Entry 4R00 (X-ray diffraction, 2.80 A resolution); this record covers chains S and T of the 28 polymer chains in the assembly.

== Chain S ==
Name: Proteasome subunit alpha type-6
From: Saccharomyces cerevisiae
Notes: EC 3.4.25.1
UniProt: P40302 (PSA6_YEAST); residues 0-233 here correspond to UniProt positions 1-234 (UniProt number = residue number + 1)
Chain sequence (234 residues; each row starts with the number of its first residue; numbering starts at 0):
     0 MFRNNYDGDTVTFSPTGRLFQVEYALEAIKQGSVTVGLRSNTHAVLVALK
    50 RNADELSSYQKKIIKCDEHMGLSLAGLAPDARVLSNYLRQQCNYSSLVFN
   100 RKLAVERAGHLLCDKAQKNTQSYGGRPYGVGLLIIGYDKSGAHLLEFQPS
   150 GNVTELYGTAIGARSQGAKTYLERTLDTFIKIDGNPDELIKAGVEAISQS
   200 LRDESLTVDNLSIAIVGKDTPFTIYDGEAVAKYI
Not modelled in the structure: 0-2
Swiss-Prot annotation at these positions:
  - modified residue: Ser13 (Phosphoserine)
  - cross-link: Lys190 (Glycyl lysine isopeptide (Lys-Gly) (interchain with G-Cter in ubiquitin))

== Chain T ==
Name: Probable proteasome subunit alpha type-7
From: Saccharomyces cerevisiae
Notes: EC 3.4.25.1
UniProt: P21242 (PSA7_YEAST); residues -3 to 284 here correspond to UniProt positions 1-288 (UniProt number = residue number + 4)
Chain sequence (288 residues; numbered -3 to 284; the number before each row is that of its first residue; numbers below 1 keep their minus sign (Met-3 is residue -3)):
    -3 MTSIGTGYDLSNSVFSPDGRNFQVEYAVKAVENGTTSIGIKCNDGVVFAV
    47 EKLITSKLLVPQKNVKIQVVDRHIGCVYSGLIPDGRHLVNRGREEAASFK
    97 KLYKTPIPIPAFADRLGQYVQAHTLYNSVRPFGVSTIFGGVDKNGAHLYM
   147 LEPSGSYWGYKGAATGKGRQSAKAELEKLVDHHPEGLSAREAVKQAAKII
   197 YLAHEDNKEKDFELEISWCSLSETNGLHKFVKGDLLQEAIDFAQKEINGD
   247 DDEDEDDSDNVMSSDDENAPVATNANATTDQEGDIHLE
Not modelled in the structure: -3 to 1, 245-284
Swiss-Prot annotation at these positions:
  - modified residue: Thr-2 (N-acetylthreonine)

== How chain S and chain T interact ==
Residue-residue contacts (64; chain S residue first):
  Asn4(S) with Leu6(T)
  Tyr5(S) with Asp5(T), hydrogen bond; Leu6(T), hydrophobic
  Thr9(S) with Arg126(T)
  Val10(S) with Gln19(T); Asn123(T); Ser124(T); Val125(T); Arg126(T)
  Thr11(S) with Leu6(T); Gln19(T)
  Phe12(S) with Gln19(T); Tyr22(T), hydrophobic; Ala23(T), hydrophobic; Arg126(T); Pro127(T); Gly129(T)
  Ser13(S) with Tyr22(T)
  Pro14(S) with Tyr22(T), hydrophobic; Lys25(T)
  Thr15(S) with Lys25(T)
  Gly16(S) with Tyr22(T); Lys25(T); Ala26(T)
  Leu18(S) with Leu77(T), hydrophobic; Arg126(T)
  His109(S) with Arg82(T)
  Cys112(S) with Arg82(T)
  Asp113(S) with Arg82(T), salt bridge; Asn86(T)
  Gln116(S) with Pro79(T); Asp80(T); His83(T), hydrogen bond; Arg126(T)
  Thr119(S) with Arg126(T), hydrogen bond (backbone-side chain)
  Gln120(S) with His119(T); Val125(T); Arg126(T), hydrogen bond (backbone-backbone); Phe128(T)
  Ser121(S) with Ser124(T)
  Tyr122(S) with Ser124(T), hydrogen bond (backbone-backbone)
  Ser149(S) with Pro79(T)
  Gly150(S) with Pro79(T)
  Asn151(S) with Ile78(T); Pro79(T)
  Thr153(S) with Leu55(T); Asn60(T)
  Glu154(S) with Val56(T); Lys59(T); Asn60(T), hydrogen bond (backbone-side chain)
  Leu155(S) with Leu54(T); Leu55(T); Val56(T)
  Tyr156(S) with Leu54(T), hydrogen bond (backbone-backbone); Leu55(T); Val56(T); Pro57(T)
  Gly157(S) with Leu54(T)
  Lys168(S) with Leu54(T)
  Leu171(S) with Leu54(T)
  Glu172(S) with Ser52(T), hydrogen bond; Lys53(T), hydrogen bond (side chain-backbone); Leu54(T)
  Leu175(S) with Lys53(T)
Interface residues without a listed pair, chain S (35 interface residues in all): Arg38, Glu105, Lys117, Val152

== In short ==
35 residues of chain S face 30 of chain T across their interface, with 9 hydrogen bonds and 1 salt bridge.
Polar pairs include Asp113(S)-Arg82(T), Tyr5(S)-Asp5(T) and Gln116(S)-His83(T).
Chain S is Proteasome subunit alpha type-6 and chain T is Probable proteasome subunit alpha type-7, both from
Saccharomyces cerevisiae; the structure, yCP beta5-C52F mutant in complex with Omuralide, was determined by
X-ray diffraction together with 4QUX, 4QUY, 4QV0, 4QV1, 4QV3, 4QV4 and 42 further entries from the same study.
